Entry 5X5U (X-ray diffraction, 2.30 A resolution); this record covers chains A and B.

# Chain A (and B)
Name: Alpha-ketoglutaric semialdehyde dehydrogenase
Source organism: Azospirillum brasilense
Notes: EC 1.2.1.26, 1.2.1.24; chain B of this document is another copy of the same molecule, construct and numbering; everything in this record applies to it too
UniProtKB: Q1JUP4 (KGSDH_AZOBR); numbering as in UniProt (aligned over 2-481)
Chain sequence (505 residues; numbered -23 to 481; the number before each row is that of its first residue; numbers below 1 keep their minus sign (Met-23 is residue -23)):
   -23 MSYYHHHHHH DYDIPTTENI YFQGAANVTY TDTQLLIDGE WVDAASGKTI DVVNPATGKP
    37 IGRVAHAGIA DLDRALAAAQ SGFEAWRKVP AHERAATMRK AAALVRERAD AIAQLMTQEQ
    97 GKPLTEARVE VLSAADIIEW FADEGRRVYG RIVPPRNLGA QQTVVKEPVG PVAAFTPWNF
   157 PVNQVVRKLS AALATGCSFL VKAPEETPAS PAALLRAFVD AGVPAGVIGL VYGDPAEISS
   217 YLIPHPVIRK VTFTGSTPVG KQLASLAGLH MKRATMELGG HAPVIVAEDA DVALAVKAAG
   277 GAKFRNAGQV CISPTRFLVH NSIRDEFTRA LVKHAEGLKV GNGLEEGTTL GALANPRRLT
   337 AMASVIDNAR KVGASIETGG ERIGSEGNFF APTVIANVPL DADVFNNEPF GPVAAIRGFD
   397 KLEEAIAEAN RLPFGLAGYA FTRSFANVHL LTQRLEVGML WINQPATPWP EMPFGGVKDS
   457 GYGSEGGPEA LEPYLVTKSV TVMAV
Not modelled in the structure: -23 to 4, 481
Sequence notes: expression tag (-23 to 1)
Residues lining bound ligands: NAD (nicotinamide-adenine-dinucleotide): Phe151, Thr152, Pro153, Trp154, Asn155, Gln160, Lys178, Glu181, Pro211, Ala212, Ser215, Phe229, Thr230, Gly231, Ser232, Val235, Leu239, Glu253, Leu254, Cys287, Arg333, Arg334, Glu384, Phe386
Swiss-Prot annotation at these positions:
  - active site: Glu253 (Proton acceptor), Cys287 (Nucleophile)
  - binding site (NADP(+)): Trp154, Asn155, Lys178 to Glu181, Gly231, Ser232, Leu254, Glu384
What the authors report for this chain:
  - binding site for NAD: Phe151, Gln160, Lys178, Glu181, Pro211, Ala212, Ser215, Phe229, Val235, Leu239, Glu253, Arg333, Arg334, Glu384
  - catalytic residues: Glu253, Cys287
  - mutagenesis - E253A, C287A: abolished catalytic activity
  - mutagenesis - N159A: increased catalytic activity on 3-HPA

# How chain A and chain B interact
Pairs across the interface - 109 pairs, chain A then chain B:
  Asp112(A) - Arg132(B)  salt bridge
  Arg127(A) - Pro449(B)
  Arg127(A) - Pro464(B)
  Arg127(A) - Glu465(B)  salt bridge
  Val129(A) - Glu447(B)
  Val129(A) - Met448(B)  hydrophobic
  Arg132(A) - Asp112(B)  salt bridge
  Arg132(A) - Trp445(B)
  Arg132(A) - Pro446(B)
  Arg132(A) - Glu447(B)  salt bridge
  Ala136(A) - Gln440(B)
  Gln138(A) - Met448(B)
  Thr139(A) - Met448(B)
  Val140(A) - Pro449(B)
  Val140(A) - Glu465(B)
  Arg225(A) - Glu432(B)  salt bridge
  Arg225(A) - Lys454(B)
  Gly236(A) - Met247(B)
  Lys237(A) - Gly244(B)
  Lys237(A) - Leu245(B)
  Lys237(A) - Met247(B)
  Gln238(A) - Leu245(B)
  Ala240(A) - Gly244(B)
  Ala240(A) - Met247(B)  hydrophobic
  Ser241(A) - Ser241(B)  hydrogen bond
  Ser241(A) - Gly244(B)
  Ser241(A) - Leu245(B)
  Gly244(A) - Lys237(B)
  Gly244(A) - Ala240(B)
  Gly244(A) - Ser241(B)
  Leu245(A) - Lys237(B)
  Leu245(A) - Gln238(B)
  Leu245(A) - Ser241(B)
  Met247(A) - Gly236(B)
  Met247(A) - Lys237(B)
  Met247(A) - Ala240(B)  hydrophobic
  Met247(A) - Leu254(B)  hydrophobic
  Met247(A) - Lys454(B)
  Met247(A) - Tyr458(B)  hydrophobic
  Lys248(A) - Tyr458(B)
  Arg249(A) - Tyr458(B)
  Leu254(A) - Met247(B)  hydrophobic
  Val424(A) - Val478(B)  hydrophobic
  Thr428(A) - Glu143(B)
  Thr428(A) - Lys474(B)  hydrogen bond (backbone-side chain)
  Thr428(A) - Val476(B)
  Gln429(A) - Glu143(B)
  Leu431(A) - Lys474(B)  hydrogen bond (backbone-side chain)
  Glu432(A) - Arg225(B)  salt bridge
  Val433(A) - Lys474(B)
  Gly434(A) - Thr473(B)
  Gly434(A) - Lys474(B)
  Gly434(A) - Ser475(B)  hydrogen bond (backbone-backbone)
  Met435(A) - Ser475(B)
  Leu436(A) - Ser475(B)  hydrogen bond (backbone-backbone)
  Leu436(A) - Val476(B)
  Leu436(A) - Thr477(B)  hydrogen bond (backbone-backbone)
  Trp437(A) - Thr477(B)
  Ile438(A) - Thr477(B)  hydrogen bond (backbone-backbone)
  Ile438(A) - Val478(B)
  Ile438(A) - Met479(B)  hydrogen bond (backbone-backbone)
  Asn439(A) - Met479(B)  hydrogen bond (side chain-backbone)
  Gln440(A) - Ala136(B)
  Gln440(A) - Thr477(B)
  Gln440(A) - Met479(B)
  Trp445(A) - Arg132(B)
  Trp445(A) - Gln138(B)
  Pro446(A) - Arg132(B)
  Glu447(A) - Val129(B)
  Glu447(A) - Arg132(B)  salt bridge
  Met448(A) - Val129(B)  hydrophobic
  Met448(A) - Gln138(B)  hydrogen bond
  Met448(A) - Thr139(B)
  Met448(A) - Ser475(B)
  Met448(A) - Thr477(B)
  Pro449(A) - Arg127(B)
  Pro449(A) - Val140(B)
  Pro449(A) - Ser475(B)  hydrogen bond (backbone-side chain)
  Val453(A) - Val472(B)  hydrophobic
  Lys454(A) - Arg225(B)
  Lys454(A) - Met247(B)
  Tyr458(A) - Met247(B)  hydrophobic
  Tyr458(A) - Lys248(B)
  Tyr458(A) - Arg249(B)
  Pro464(A) - Arg127(B)
  Glu465(A) - Arg127(B)  salt bridge
  Glu465(A) - Lys142(B)  salt bridge
  Val472(A) - Val453(B)  hydrophobic
  Thr473(A) - Gly434(B)
  Lys474(A) - Thr428(B)  hydrogen bond (side chain-backbone)
  Lys474(A) - Leu431(B)  hydrogen bond (side chain-backbone)
  Lys474(A) - Val433(B)
  Lys474(A) - Gly434(B)
  Ser475(A) - Gly434(B)  hydrogen bond (backbone-backbone)
  Ser475(A) - Met435(B)
  Ser475(A) - Leu436(B)  hydrogen bond (backbone-backbone)
  Ser475(A) - Met448(B)
  Ser475(A) - Pro449(B)  hydrogen bond (side chain-backbone)
  Val476(A) - Thr428(B)
  Val476(A) - Leu436(B)
  Thr477(A) - Leu436(B)  hydrogen bond (backbone-backbone)
  Thr477(A) - Trp437(B)
  Thr477(A) - Ile438(B)  hydrogen bond (backbone-backbone)
  Thr477(A) - Gln440(B)
  Val478(A) - Val424(B)  hydrophobic
  Val478(A) - Ile438(B)
  Met479(A) - Ile438(B)  hydrogen bond (backbone-backbone)
  Met479(A) - Asn439(B)  hydrogen bond (backbone-side chain)
  Met479(A) - Gln440(B)
Other interface residues (no listed pair), chain A (62 interface residues in all): Arg63, Val141, Lys142, Glu143, His246, Met252, Leu427, Thr443, Asp455, Gly457, Gly463
Other interface residues (no listed pair), chain B (61 interface residues in all): Arg63, Val141, His246, Met252, Gln429, Thr443, Asp455, Gly457, Gly463

# In short
Chain A and chain B form an interface of 62 and 61 residues respectively, with 20 hydrogen bonds and 9 salt
bridges. Among the polar pairs are Asp112(A)-Arg132(B), Arg127(A)-Glu465(B) and Arg132(A)-Glu447(B). Bound to
chain A: NAD. The paper reports catalytic residues Glu253(A) and Cys287(A); E253A and C287A of chain A abolish
catalytic activity.
Chain A and chain B are both Alpha-ketoglutaric semialdehyde dehydrogenase (Azospirillum brasilense); the
structure, Crystal structure of alpha-ketoglutarate-semialdehyde dehydrogenase (KGSADH) complexed with NAD,
was determined by X-ray diffraction (same publication as 5X5T).
